PDB entry 2XZA | X-ray diffraction, 1.50 A resolution | chains H and L

[Chain H]
Protein: Fab A.17 heavy chain
Organism: Homo sapiens
Notes: antibody fragment or engineered binder
Chain sequence (222 residues; each row starts with the number of its first residue):
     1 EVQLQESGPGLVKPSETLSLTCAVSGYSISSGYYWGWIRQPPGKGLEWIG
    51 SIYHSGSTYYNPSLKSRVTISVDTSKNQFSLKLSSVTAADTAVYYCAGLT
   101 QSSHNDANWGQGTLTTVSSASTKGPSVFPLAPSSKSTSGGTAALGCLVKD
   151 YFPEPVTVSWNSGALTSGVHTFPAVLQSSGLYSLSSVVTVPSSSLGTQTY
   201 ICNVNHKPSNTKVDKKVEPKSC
Not modelled in the structure: 134-139, 221-222
Modified / non-standard residues: Glu-1 (pyroglutamic acid; PCA)
Disulfides: Cys-22/Cys-96, Cys-146/Cys-202

[Chain L]
Protein: Fab A.17 light chain
Organism: Homo sapiens
Notes: antibody fragment or engineered binder
Chain sequence (216 residues; row label = number of the first residue in the row):
     1 ESVLTQPPSVSAAPGQKVTISCSGSSSNIGNNYVSWYQQLPGTAPKLLIY
    51 DNNKRPSGIPDRFSGSKSGTSATLGITGLQTGDEADYYCGTWDSSLNPVF
   101 GGGTKLEIKRTVAAPSVFIFPPSDEQLKSGTASVVCLLNNFYPREAKVQW
   151 KVDNALQSGNSQESVTEQDSKDSTYSLSSTLTLSKADYEKHKVYACEVTH
   201 QGLSSPVTKSFNRGEC
Modified / non-standard residues: Glu-1 (pyroglutamic acid; PCA)
Disulfides: Cys-22/Cys-89, Cys-136/Cys-196

[Chain H / chain L interface]
Pairs across the interface - 59 pairs, chain H then chain L:
  Ile-38(H) / Phe-100(L)  hydrophobic
  Gln-40(H) / Gln-39(L)  hydrogen bond
  Gln-40(H) / Tyr-88(L)  hydrogen bond
  Pro-41(H) / Glu-1(L)
  Lys-44(H) / Glu-1(L)
  Lys-44(H) / Tyr-88(L)
  Gly-45(H) / Tyr-88(L)
  Leu-46(H) / Pro-45(L)  hydrophobic
  Leu-46(H) / Phe-100(L)
  Glu-47(H) / Glu-1(L)
  Trp-48(H) / Asn-97(L)
  Trp-48(H) / Pro-98(L)
  Pro-62(H) / Asn-97(L)
  Tyr-95(H) / Gln-39(L)  hydrogen bond
  Tyr-95(H) / Thr-43(L)  hydrogen bond (side chain-backbone)
  Tyr-95(H) / Ala-44(L)  hydrophobic
  Asn-105(H) / Leu-47(L)
  Asn-105(H) / Tyr-50(L)
  Asp-106(H) / Leu-47(L)
  Asp-106(H) / Pro-56(L)
  Trp-109(H) / Ala-44(L)  hydrophobic
  Trp-109(H) / Pro-45(L)
  Gly-110(H) / Ala-44(L)
  Val-127(H) / Glu-125(L)
  Phe-128(H) / Ser-123(L)
  Phe-128(H) / Glu-125(L)
  Phe-128(H) / Gln-126(L)
  Pro-129(H) / Ser-123(L)
  Pro-129(H) / Glu-125(L)
  Leu-130(H) / Phe-120(L)  hydrophobic
  Leu-130(H) / Val-135(L)  hydrophobic
  Ala-131(H) / Phe-120(L)
  Ala-143(H) / Phe-118(L)  hydrophobic
  Ala-143(H) / Phe-120(L)
  Ala-143(H) / Leu-137(L)  hydrophobic
  Leu-147(H) / Ser-133(L)
  Lys-149(H) / Gln-126(L)
  Lys-149(H) / Ser-133(L)
  His-170(H) / Asn-139(L)  hydrogen bond
  His-170(H) / Asn-140(L)  hydrogen bond
  His-170(H) / Asp-169(L)
  His-170(H) / Ser-176(L)  hydrogen bond
  Thr-171(H) / Thr-166(L)
  Phe-172(H) / Leu-137(L)  hydrophobic
  Phe-172(H) / Ser-164(L)
  Phe-172(H) / Thr-166(L)
  Phe-172(H) / Ser-176(L)
  Phe-172(H) / Leu-177(L)
  Phe-172(H) / Ser-178(L)
  Pro-173(H) / Ser-164(L)  hydrogen bond (backbone-side chain)
  Pro-173(H) / Val-165(L)
  Val-175(H) / Gln-162(L)
  Val-175(H) / Glu-163(L)
  Leu-176(H) / Gln-162(L)  hydrogen bond (backbone-side chain)
  Gln-177(H) / Gln-162(L)
  Ser-185(H) / Ser-178(L)  hydrogen bond
  Val-187(H) / Leu-137(L)  hydrophobic
  Thr-189(H) / Asn-139(L)
  Lys-215(H) / Glu-125(L)  salt bridge
Other interface residues (no listed pair), chain H (36 interface residues in all): Thr-141, Ala-142, Leu-144
Other interface residues (no listed pair), chain L (38 interface residues in all): Ser-2, Tyr-37, Asp-51, Gly-101, Gly-102, Ser-129, Thr-131

[Summary]
Chain H and chain L form an interface of 36 and 38 residues respectively; the contacts include 10 hydrogen
bonds and 1 salt bridge. Polar pairs include Lys-215(H)/Glu-125(L), Gln-40(H)/Gln-39(L) and
Gln-40(H)/Tyr-88(L).
Here chain H is Fab A.17 heavy chain and chain L is Fab A.17 light chain, both from Homo sapiens. Entry 2XZA
(Crystal Structure of recombinant A.17 antibody FAB fragment) was determined by X-ray diffraction (same
publication as 2XZC).
